8K60 - chains C and H of the 11 polymer chains in the assembly; structure by electron microscopy, 3.40 A resolution.

Chain C:
Molecule: DNA-directed RNA polymerase subunit beta
From: Streptomyces coelicolor (strain ATCC BAA-471 / A3(2) / M145)
Notes: EC 2.7.7.6
Reference sequence: Q9L0L0 (RPOB_STRCO); numbering as in UniProt (aligned over 1-1161)
Chain sequence (1161 residues; numbered 1 to 1161; the number before each row is that of its first residue):
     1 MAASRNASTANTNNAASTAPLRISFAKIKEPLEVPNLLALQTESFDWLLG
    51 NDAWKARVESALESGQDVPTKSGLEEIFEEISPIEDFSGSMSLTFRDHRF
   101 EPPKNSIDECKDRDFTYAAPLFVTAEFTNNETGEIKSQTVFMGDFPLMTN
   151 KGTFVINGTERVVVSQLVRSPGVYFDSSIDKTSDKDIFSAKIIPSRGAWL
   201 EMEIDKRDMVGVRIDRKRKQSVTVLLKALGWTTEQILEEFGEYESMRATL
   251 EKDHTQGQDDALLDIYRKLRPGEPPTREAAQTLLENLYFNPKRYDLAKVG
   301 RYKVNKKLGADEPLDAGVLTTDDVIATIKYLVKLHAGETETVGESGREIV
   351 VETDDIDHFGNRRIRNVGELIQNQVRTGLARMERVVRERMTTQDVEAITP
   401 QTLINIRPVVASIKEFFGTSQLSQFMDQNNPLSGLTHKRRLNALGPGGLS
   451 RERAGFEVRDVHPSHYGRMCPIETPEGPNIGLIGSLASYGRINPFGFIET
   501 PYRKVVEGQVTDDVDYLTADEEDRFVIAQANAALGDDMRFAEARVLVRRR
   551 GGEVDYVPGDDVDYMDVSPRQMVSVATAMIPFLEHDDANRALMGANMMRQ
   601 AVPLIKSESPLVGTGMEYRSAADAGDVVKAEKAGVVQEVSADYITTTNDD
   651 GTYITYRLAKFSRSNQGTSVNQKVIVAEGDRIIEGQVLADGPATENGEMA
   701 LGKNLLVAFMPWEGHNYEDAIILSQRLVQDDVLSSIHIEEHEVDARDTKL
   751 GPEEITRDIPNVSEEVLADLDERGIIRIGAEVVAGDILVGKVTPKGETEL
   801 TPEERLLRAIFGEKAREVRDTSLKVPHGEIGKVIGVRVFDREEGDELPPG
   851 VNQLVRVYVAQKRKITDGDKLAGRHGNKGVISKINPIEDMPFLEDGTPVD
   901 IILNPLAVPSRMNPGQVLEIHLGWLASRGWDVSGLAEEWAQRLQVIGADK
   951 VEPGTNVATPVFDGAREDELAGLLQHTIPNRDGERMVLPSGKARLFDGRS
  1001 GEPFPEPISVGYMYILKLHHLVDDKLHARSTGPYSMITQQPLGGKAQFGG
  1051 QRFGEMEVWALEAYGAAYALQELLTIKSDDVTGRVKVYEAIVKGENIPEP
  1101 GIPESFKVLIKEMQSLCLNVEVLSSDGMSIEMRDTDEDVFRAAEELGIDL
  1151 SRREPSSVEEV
Unresolved in the structure: 1-15, 1132-1161

Chain H:
Molecule: Template strand DNA for AfsS promoter
Sequence (59 nucleotides; numbered 1 to 59; the number before each row is that of its first residue):
     1 TGCATCCGTGAGTCGAGGGTAATAACCAGGGGGAGATAAACGAACGCTGA
    51 ACGCTCCGG
Unresolved in the structure: 58-59

How chain C and chain H interact:
Contacting residue pairs (7):
  Asn405(C) - DT23(H)  base contact
  Glu415(C) - DT20(H)  phosphate contact
  Glu415(C) - DA21(H)  phosphate contact
  Gly1044(C) - DA16(H)  phosphate contact
  Lys1045(C) - DA16(H)  phosphate contact
  Gln1051(C) - DG15(H)  phosphate contact
  Met1056(C) - DT13(H)  sugar contact
Interface residues without a listed pair, chain C (11 interface residues in all): Arg207, Pro408, Lys414, Arg1052, Gly1054
Interface residues without a listed pair, chain H (9 interface residues in all): DA4, DC14, DA22

Overview:
The interface between chain C and chain H involves 11 residues on one side and 9 on the other.
Here chain C is DNA-directed RNA polymerase subunit beta (Streptomyces coelicolor (strain ATCC BAA-471 / A3(2)
/ M145)) and chain H is Template strand DNA for AfsS promoter. Entry 8K60 (Cryo-EM structure of Streptomyces
coelicolor transcription initiation complex with the global transcription factor AfsR) was determined by
electron microscopy.
